Entry 4NO1 (X-ray diffraction, 2.50 A resolution); this record covers chains H and Z of the 28 polymer chains in the assembly.

== Chain H ==
Molecule: Proteasome subunit beta type-2
Organism: Saccharomyces cerevisiae S288c
Notes: EC 3.4.25.1
UniProtKB: P25043 (PSB2_YEAST); residues 1-232 here correspond to UniProt positions 30-261 (UniProt number = residue number + 29)
Chain sequence (232 residues; each row starts with the number of its first residue):
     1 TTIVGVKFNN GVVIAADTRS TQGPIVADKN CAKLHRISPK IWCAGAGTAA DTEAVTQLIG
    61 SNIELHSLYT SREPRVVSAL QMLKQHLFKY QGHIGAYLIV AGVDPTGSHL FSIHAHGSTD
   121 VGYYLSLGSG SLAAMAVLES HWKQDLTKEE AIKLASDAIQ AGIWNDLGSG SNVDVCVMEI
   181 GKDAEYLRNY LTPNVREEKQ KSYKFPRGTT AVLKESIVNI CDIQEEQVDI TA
Not modelled in the structure: 223-232
UniProt features mapped onto this chain:
  - active site: Thr1 (Nucleophile)
Ion coordination: Mg2+ near Gln91 (its only coordinating residue here)

== Chain Z ==
Molecule: Proteasome subunit beta type-6
Organism: Saccharomyces cerevisiae S288c
Notes: EC 3.4.25.1
UniProtKB: P23724 (PSB6_YEAST); residues 1-222 here correspond to UniProt positions 20-241 (UniProt number = residue number + 19)
Chain sequence (222 residues; row label = number of the first residue in the row):
     1 QFNPYGDNGG TILGIAGEDF AVLAGDTRNI TDYSINSRYE PKVFDCGDNI VMSANGFAAD
    61 GDALVKRFKN SVKWYHFDHN DKKLSINSAA RNIQHLLYGK RFFPYYVHTI IAGLDEDGKG
   121 AVYSFDPVGS YEREQCRAGG AAASLIMPFL DNQVNFKNQY EPGTNGKVKK PLKYLSVEEV
   181 IKLVRDSFTS ATERHIQVGD GLEILIVTKD GVRKEFYELK RD
Ion coordination: Mg2+: Thr192, His195, Val198
Residues lining bound ligands: Z-Leu-Leu-Leu-B (CIX; N-[(benzyloxy)carbonyl]-L-leucyl-N-[(1R)-1-(dihydroxyboranyl)-3-methylbutyl]-L-leucinamide): Pro104, Tyr106, Asp126, Pro127, Val128, Ser130

== Interface between chain H and chain Z ==
Contacting residue pairs (58):
  Arg19(H) with Ile196(Z); Asp222(Z), salt bridge
  Pro24(H) with Arg194(Z); His195(Z); Ile196(Z), hydrogen bond (backbone-backbone)
  Ile25(H) with Arg194(Z); His195(Z)
  Val26(H) with Glu193(Z); Arg194(Z), hydrogen bond (backbone-backbone); Ile196(Z), hydrophobic
  Ala27(H) with Arg194(Z), hydrogen bond (backbone-side chain)
  Lys29(H) with Glu193(Z), salt bridge; Arg194(Z)
  Ile163(H) with Asp222(Z)
  Trp164(H) with Ile35(Z); Arg38(Z), hydrogen bond (backbone-side chain); Arg221(Z); Asp222(Z)
  Asn165(H) with Tyr33(Z); Arg38(Z)
  Asp166(H) with Tyr33(Z)
  Leu167(H) with Arg28(Z); Ile30(Z), hydrophobic; Asp32(Z); Tyr33(Z), hydrogen bond (backbone-backbone); Ile35(Z), hydrophobic; Ile196(Z)
  Gly168(H) with Tyr33(Z)
  Ser169(H) with Asp222(Z)
  Gly170(H) with Asp222(Z)
  Ser171(H) with Asp222(Z), hydrogen bond (backbone-side chain)
  Asn194(H) with Lys220(Z), hydrogen bond (backbone-side chain); Asp222(Z), hydrogen bond
  Arg196(H) with Thr189(Z), hydrogen bond; Ser190(Z), hydrogen bond; Glu193(Z)
  Glu197(H) with Arg185(Z), salt bridge
  Lys199(H) with Asp186(Z)
  Gln200(H) with Lys182(Z); Arg185(Z), hydrogen bond; Asp186(Z), hydrogen bond (backbone-side chain)
  Lys201(H) with Glu179(Z); Asp186(Z)
  Tyr203(H) with Phe149(Z); Gln153(Z); Leu183(Z); Asp186(Z), hydrogen bond
  Phe205(H) with Asn152(Z); Gln153(Z); Gln159(Z)
  Pro206(H) with Pro162(Z), hydrophobic
  Arg207(H) with Pro162(Z)
  Gly208(H) with Pro162(Z)
  Thr209(H) with Asn158(Z); Gln159(Z); Tyr160(Z), hydrogen bond (backbone-backbone)
  Ala211(H) with Tyr160(Z), hydrophobic; Gly166(Z)
Interface residues without a listed pair, chain H (32 interface residues in all): Thr21, Gly23, Asp28, Val195
Interface residues without a listed pair, chain Z (32 interface residues in all): Ser34, Leu145, Glu161, Glu218

== In short ==
The chain H/chain Z interface involves 32 residues from each chain; the contacts include 14 hydrogen bonds and
3 salt bridges. Polar pairs include Arg19(H)-Asp222(Z), Lys29(H)-Glu193(Z) and Glu197(H)-Arg185(Z). Bound to
chain Z: Z-Leu-Leu-Leu-B. UniProt lists active-site residue Thr1(H) on chain H.
Chain H is Proteasome subunit beta type-2 and chain Z is Proteasome subunit beta type-6, both from
Saccharomyces cerevisiae S288c; the structure, yCP in complex with Z-Leu-Leu-Leu-B(OH)2, was determined by
X-ray diffraction together with 4NNN, 4NNW, 4NO6, 4NO8 and 4NO9 from the same study.
